5ANW - chain A; structure by X-ray diffraction, 1.37 A resolution.

== Chain A ==
Protein: 7,8-dihydro-8-oxoguanine triphosphatase
Source organism: Homo sapiens
Notes: EC 3.6.1.55, 3.6.1.56
UniProtKB: P36639 (8ODP_HUMAN); residues 1-156 here correspond to UniProt positions 42-197 (UniProt number = residue number + 41)
Sequence (158 residues; numbered -1 to 156; the number before each row is that of its first residue; numbers below 1 keep their minus sign (Gly-1 is residue -1)):
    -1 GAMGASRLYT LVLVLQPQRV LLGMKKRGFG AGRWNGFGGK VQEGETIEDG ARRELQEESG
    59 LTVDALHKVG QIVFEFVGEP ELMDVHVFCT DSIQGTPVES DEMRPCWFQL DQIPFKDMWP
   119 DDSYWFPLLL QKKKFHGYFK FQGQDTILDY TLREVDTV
Not modelled in the structure: -1 to 2
Construct notes: expression tag (-1 to 0)
Ligand contacts: 9CQ (2-[4-(2-aminoquinazolin-4-yl)phenyl]-N,N-dimethyl-acetamide): Tyr7, Thr8, Leu9, Lys23, Phe27, Asn33, Gly34, Phe35, Gly36, Gly37, Glu56, Phe72, Phe74, Met81, Val83, Met101, Trp117, Asp119, Asp120, Trp123, Phe139

== Summary ==
Ligands of chain A: compound 9CQ.
Chain A is 7,8-dihydro-8-oxoguanine triphosphatase (Homo sapiens); the structure, MTH1 in complex with
compound 24, was determined by X-ray diffraction together with 5ANS, 5ANT, 5ANU and 5ANV from the same study.
